Entry 1V5G (X-ray diffraction, 1.96 A resolution); this record covers chain A.

== Chain A ==
Molecule: Pyruvate oxidase
From: Aerococcus viridans
Notes: EC 1.2.3.3
Sequence (589 residues; row label = number of the first residue in the row):
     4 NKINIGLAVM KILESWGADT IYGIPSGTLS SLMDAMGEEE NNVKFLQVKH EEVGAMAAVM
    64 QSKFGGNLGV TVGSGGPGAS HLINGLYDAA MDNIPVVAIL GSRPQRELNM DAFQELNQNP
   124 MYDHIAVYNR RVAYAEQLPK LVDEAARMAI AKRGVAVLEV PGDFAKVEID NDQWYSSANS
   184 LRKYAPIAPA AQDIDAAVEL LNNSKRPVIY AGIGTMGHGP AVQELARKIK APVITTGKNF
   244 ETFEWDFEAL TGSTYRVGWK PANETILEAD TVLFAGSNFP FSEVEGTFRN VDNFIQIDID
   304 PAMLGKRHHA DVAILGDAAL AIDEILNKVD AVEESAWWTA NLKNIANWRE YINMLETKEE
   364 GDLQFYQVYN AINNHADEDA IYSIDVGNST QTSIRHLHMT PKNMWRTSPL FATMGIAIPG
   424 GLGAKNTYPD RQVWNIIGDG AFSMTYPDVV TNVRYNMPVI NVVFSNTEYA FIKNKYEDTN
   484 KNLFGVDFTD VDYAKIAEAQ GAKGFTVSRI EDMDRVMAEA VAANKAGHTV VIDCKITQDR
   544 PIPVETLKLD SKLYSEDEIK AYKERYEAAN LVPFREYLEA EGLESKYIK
Metal / ion sites: Mg2+: Asp-442, Asn-469, Glu-471 (together with 2-acetyl-thiamine diphosphate)
Small-molecule neighbours:
  - FAD (flavin-adenine dinucleotide): Phe-116, Gly-215, Ile-216, Gly-217, Thr-239, Gly-240, Lys-241, Asn-242, Ser-256, Thr-257, Tyr-258, Arg-259, Val-260, Gly-261, Gly-279, Ser-280, Asn-281, Phe-282, Pro-283, Phe-284, Ile-300, Asp-301, Ile-302, Asp-303, Met-306, Gly-319, Asp-320, Ala-321, Val-389, Gly-390, Thr-393, Ser-411, Pro-412, Leu-413, Ala-415, Phe-474
  - 2-acetyl-thiamine diphosphate (HTL): Ile-27, Pro-28, Ser-29, Glu-54, Ser-77, Pro-80, Gly-81, His-84, Asn-87, Phe-116, Gln-117, Phe-368, Val-389, Gly-390, Asn-391, Ser-392, Ala-415, Thr-416, Met-417, Gly-441, Asp-442, Gly-443, Ala-444, Met-447, Asn-469, Glu-471, Tyr-472, Ala-473, Phe-474, Ile-475
What the authors report for this chain:
  - conformationally variable residues (side-chain flip): Ser-392
  - binding site for 2-acetyl-thiamine diphosphate: Ser-29, Gly-30, Ser-77, Gly-78, Gln-117
  - catalytic residues: Glu-54 (proposed by the authors, not directly observed)

== Summary ==
Bound to chain A: flavin-adenine dinucleotide and 2-acetyl-thiamine diphosphate. Asp-442, Asn-469 and Glu-471
coordinate Mg2+. From the paper: the catalytic residue Glu-54; a binding site for 2-acetyl-thiamine
diphosphate at Ser-29, Gly-30 and Ser-77 among others.
Chain A is Pyruvate oxidase (Aerococcus viridans); the structure, Crystal Structure of the Reaction
Intermediate between Pyruvate oxidase containing FAD and TPP, and Substrate Pyruvate, was determined by X-ray
diffraction (same publication as 2DJI and 1V5F).
